Entry 4HLF (X-ray diffraction, 2.15 A resolution); this record covers chains A and C.

== Chain A ==
Protein: Tankyrase-2
Organism: Homo sapiens
Notes: EC 2.4.2.30; fragment: C-terminal fragment
UniProtKB: Q9H2K2 (TNKS2_HUMAN); residue numbers follow UniProt; this construct covers 946-1113
Amino-acid sequence (191 residues; each row starts with the number of its first residue):
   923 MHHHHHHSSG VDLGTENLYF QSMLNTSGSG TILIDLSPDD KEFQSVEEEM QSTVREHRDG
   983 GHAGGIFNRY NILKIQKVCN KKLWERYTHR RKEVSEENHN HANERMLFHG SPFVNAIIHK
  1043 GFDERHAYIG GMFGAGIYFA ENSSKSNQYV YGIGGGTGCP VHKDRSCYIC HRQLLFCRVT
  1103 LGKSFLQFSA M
Not modelled in the structure: 923-951, 1113
Sequence notes: expression tag (923-945)
UniProt features mapped onto this chain:
  - binding site (Zn(2+)): Cys1081, His1084, Cys1089, Cys1092
  - mutagenesis: Met1054 (M1054V: Loss of activity)
Metal / ion sites: Zn2+: Cys1081, His1084, Cys1089, Cys1092
Small-molecule neighbours: 7,3',4'-Trihydroxyflavone (15Z; 2-(3,4-dihydroxyphenyl)-7-hydroxy-4H-chromen-4-one): Phe1030, His1031, Gly1032, Ser1033, Phe1035, His1048, Ala1049, Tyr1050, Tyr1060, Phe1061, Ala1062, Lys1067, Ser1068, Tyr1071, Ile1075

== Chain C ==
Protein: Tankyrase-2
Organism: Homo sapiens
Notes: EC 2.4.2.30; fragment: C-terminal fragment
UniProtKB: Q9H2K2 (TNKS2_HUMAN); residues 1114-1162 here = UniProt positions 1114-1162
Amino-acid sequence (49 residues; row label = number of the first residue in the row):
  1114 KMAHSPPGHH SVTGRPSVNG LALAEYVIYR GEQAYPEYLI TYQIMRPEG
Not modelled in the structure: 1114, 1162

== Interface between chain A and chain C ==
Residue-residue contacts - 159 pairs, chain A then chain C:
  Leu958(A) - Tyr1151(C)  hydrophobic
  Glu964(A) - Tyr1151(C)  hydrogen bond
  Val968(A) - Tyr1151(C)
  Val968(A) - Ile1153(C)  hydrophobic
  Met972(A) - Ile1153(C)  hydrophobic
  Met972(A) - Tyr1155(C)  hydrophobic
  Arg977(A) - Asn1132(C)
  Arg977(A) - Leu1134(C)
  Arg977(A) - Ala1135(C)
  Arg980(A) - Val1131(C)
  Arg980(A) - Asn1132(C)
  Ile988(A) - Met1158(C)
  Ile988(A) - Pro1160(C)
  Phe989(A) - Ile1157(C)  hydrophobic
  Phe989(A) - Met1158(C)
  Asn990(A) - Pro1160(C)
  Arg991(A) - Ile1157(C)
  Arg991(A) - Met1158(C)  hydrogen bond (backbone-backbone)
  Tyr992(A) - Tyr1155(C)  hydrophobic
  Tyr992(A) - Gln1156(C)
  Tyr992(A) - Ile1157(C)  hydrophobic
  Tyr992(A) - Met1158(C)
  Asn993(A) - Tyr1155(C)
  Asn993(A) - Gln1156(C)  hydrogen bond (backbone-backbone)
  Asn993(A) - Met1158(C)
  Ile994(A) - Thr1154(C)
  Ile994(A) - Tyr1155(C)  hydrophobic
  Leu995(A) - Thr1154(C)  hydrogen bond (backbone-backbone)
  Leu995(A) - Tyr1155(C)
  Leu995(A) - Gln1156(C)
  Lys996(A) - Leu1152(C)
  Lys996(A) - Ile1153(C)
  Lys996(A) - Thr1154(C)  hydrogen bond (backbone-backbone)
  Ile997(A) - Leu1152(C)
  Gln998(A) - Glu1150(C)
  Gln998(A) - Tyr1151(C)
  Gln998(A) - Leu1152(C)  hydrogen bond (backbone-backbone)
  Lys999(A) - Glu1150(C)
  Lys999(A) - Tyr1151(C)
  Val1000(A) - Tyr1148(C)  hydrogen bond (backbone-side chain)
  Val1000(A) - Pro1149(C)
  Val1000(A) - Glu1150(C)  hydrogen bond (backbone-backbone)
  Cys1001(A) - Tyr1148(C)
  Asn1002(A) - Tyr1148(C)  hydrogen bond (backbone-side chain)
  Leu1005(A) - Tyr1148(C)  hydrophobic
  Trp1006(A) - Tyr1148(C)
  Trp1006(A) - Glu1150(C)
  Arg1008(A) - Gly1144(C)  hydrogen bond (side chain-backbone)
  Arg1008(A) - Glu1145(C)
  Arg1008(A) - Ala1147(C)
  Tyr1009(A) - Glu1145(C)
  Tyr1009(A) - Gln1146(C)
  Tyr1009(A) - Ala1147(C)
  Tyr1009(A) - Tyr1148(C)
  Arg1012(A) - His1123(C)
  Arg1012(A) - Arg1143(C)
  Arg1012(A) - Glu1145(C)
  Arg1012(A) - Gln1146(C)  hydrogen bond
  Val1016(A) - His1123(C)
  Glu1019(A) - His1123(C)  salt bridge
  Arg1027(A) - Tyr1139(C)  hydrogen bond
  Leu1029(A) - Tyr1139(C)  hydrophobic
  Ile1039(A) - Pro1149(C)  hydrophobic
  Phe1044(A) - Gly1144(C)
  Phe1044(A) - Ala1147(C)  hydrophobic
  Glu1046(A) - Met1115(C)
  Phe1055(A) - Val1125(C)  hydrophobic
  Phe1055(A) - Gly1127(C)
  Phe1055(A) - Val1140(C)  hydrophobic
  Phe1055(A) - Tyr1142(C)  hydrogen bond (backbone-side chain)
  Ala1057(A) - Met1115(C)
  Ala1057(A) - Ala1116(C)  hydrogen bond (backbone-backbone)
  Ala1057(A) - Tyr1142(C)
  Gly1058(A) - Val1140(C)
  Gly1058(A) - Ile1141(C)
  Gly1058(A) - Tyr1142(C)
  Ile1059(A) - Met1115(C)  hydrophobic
  Ile1059(A) - Tyr1139(C)
  Ile1059(A) - Val1140(C)
  Ile1059(A) - Ile1141(C)  hydrogen bond (backbone-backbone)
  Ile1059(A) - Gly1144(C)
  Tyr1060(A) - Tyr1139(C)
  Tyr1060(A) - Val1140(C)  hydrophobic
  Phe1061(A) - Glu1138(C)
  Phe1061(A) - Tyr1139(C)  hydrogen bond (backbone-backbone)
  Phe1061(A) - Ile1141(C)  hydrophobic
  Phe1061(A) - Ala1147(C)  hydrophobic
  Ala1062(A) - Ala1137(C)
  Glu1063(A) - Leu1136(C)
  Glu1063(A) - Ala1137(C)  hydrogen bond (backbone-backbone)
  Glu1063(A) - Tyr1139(C)  hydrogen bond
  Asn1064(A) - Ala1135(C)
  Asn1064(A) - Leu1136(C)  hydrogen bond (side chain-backbone)
  Lys1067(A) - Glu1138(C)
  Asn1069(A) - Tyr1155(C)  hydrogen bond
  Asn1069(A) - Ile1157(C)
  Val1072(A) - Tyr1155(C)
  Ser1088(A) - Ile1157(C)
  Cys1089(A) - Ile1157(C)
  Tyr1090(A) - Gln1156(C)
  Tyr1090(A) - Ile1157(C)
  Tyr1090(A) - Met1158(C)
  Tyr1090(A) - Arg1159(C)
  Ile1091(A) - Gln1156(C)  hydrogen bond (backbone-side chain)
  Cys1092(A) - Gln1156(C)
  His1093(A) - Tyr1155(C)
  His1093(A) - Gln1156(C)
  Arg1094(A) - Ile1153(C)
  Arg1094(A) - Thr1154(C)
  Arg1094(A) - Tyr1155(C)  hydrogen bond (backbone-backbone)
  Arg1094(A) - Ile1157(C)
  Gln1095(A) - Leu1152(C)
  Gln1095(A) - Ile1153(C)
  Gln1095(A) - Thr1154(C)  hydrogen bond
  Gln1095(A) - Tyr1155(C)
  Leu1096(A) - Tyr1151(C)
  Leu1096(A) - Leu1152(C)
  Leu1096(A) - Ile1153(C)  hydrogen bond (backbone-backbone)
  Leu1096(A) - Tyr1155(C)
  Leu1097(A) - Tyr1151(C)
  Phe1098(A) - Glu1150(C)  hydrogen bond (backbone-backbone)
  Phe1098(A) - Tyr1151(C)  hydrogen bond (backbone-backbone)
  Cys1099(A) - Tyr1148(C)
  Cys1099(A) - Pro1149(C)  hydrophobic
  Arg1100(A) - Ala1147(C)
  Arg1100(A) - Tyr1148(C)  hydrogen bond (backbone-backbone)
  Arg1100(A) - Glu1150(C)  salt bridge
  Val1101(A) - Ile1141(C)  hydrophobic
  Val1101(A) - Gln1146(C)
  Thr1102(A) - Ile1141(C)
  Thr1102(A) - Gln1146(C)  hydrogen bond (backbone-backbone)
  Leu1103(A) - His1123(C)
  Leu1103(A) - Ser1124(C)  hydrogen bond (backbone-side chain)
  Leu1103(A) - Tyr1139(C)  hydrophobic
  Gly1104(A) - His1123(C)
  Lys1105(A) - Gly1121(C)
  Lys1105(A) - His1122(C)
  Lys1105(A) - His1123(C)  hydrogen bond (backbone-backbone)
  Lys1105(A) - Ser1124(C)
  Ser1106(A) - His1122(C)
  Ser1106(A) - Ser1124(C)  hydrogen bond
  Ser1106(A) - Val1125(C)
  Ser1106(A) - Thr1126(C)  hydrogen bond
  Phe1107(A) - Pro1119(C)  hydrophobic
  Phe1107(A) - His1122(C)
  Phe1107(A) - Ser1124(C)  hydrogen bond (backbone-backbone)
  Phe1107(A) - Val1125(C)
  Phe1107(A) - Thr1126(C)  hydrogen bond (backbone-backbone)
  Leu1108(A) - Thr1126(C)
  Leu1108(A) - Arg1128(C)
  Gln1109(A) - Thr1126(C)  hydrogen bond (backbone-backbone)
  Gln1109(A) - Gly1127(C)
  Gln1109(A) - Arg1128(C)  hydrogen bond (backbone-backbone)
  Phe1110(A) - Arg1128(C)
  Ser1111(A) - Arg1128(C)  hydrogen bond (backbone-backbone)
  Ser1111(A) - Pro1129(C)
  Ser1111(A) - Ser1130(C)  hydrogen bond (backbone-backbone)
  Ala1112(A) - Ser1130(C)
  Ala1112(A) - Val1131(C)  hydrophobic
Interface residues without a listed pair, chain A (82 interface residues in all): Leu955, Thr975, Glu978, Gly986, Gly987, Asn1020, Met1028, Phe1030, Val1036, Ile1040, Asp1045, Ala1049

== Summary ==
82 residues of chain A and 42 residues of chain C are in contact, with 38 hydrogen bonds and 2 salt bridges.
Among the polar pairs are Glu1019(A)-His1123(C), Arg1100(A)-Glu1150(C) and Glu964(A)-Tyr1151(C). Ligands of
chain A: 7,3',4'-Trihydroxyflavone.
Here chain A is Tankyrase-2 and chain C is Tankyrase-2, both from Homo sapiens. Entry 4HLF (Crystal structure
of Tankyrase 2 in complex with 7,3',4'-Trihydroxyflavone) was determined by X-ray diffraction (same
publication as 4HKI, 4HKK, 4HKN, 4HL5, 4HLG, 4HLH and 3 further entries).
